3VO8 - chain A; structure by X-ray diffraction, 2.25 A resolution.

== Chain A ==
Name: Cell division protein FtsZ
From: Staphylococcus aureus
UniProt: P0A029 (FTSZ_STAAM); residues 1-390 here = UniProt positions 1-390
Sequence (392 residues; each row starts with the number of its first residue; numbers below 1 keep their minus sign (Gly-1 is residue -1)):
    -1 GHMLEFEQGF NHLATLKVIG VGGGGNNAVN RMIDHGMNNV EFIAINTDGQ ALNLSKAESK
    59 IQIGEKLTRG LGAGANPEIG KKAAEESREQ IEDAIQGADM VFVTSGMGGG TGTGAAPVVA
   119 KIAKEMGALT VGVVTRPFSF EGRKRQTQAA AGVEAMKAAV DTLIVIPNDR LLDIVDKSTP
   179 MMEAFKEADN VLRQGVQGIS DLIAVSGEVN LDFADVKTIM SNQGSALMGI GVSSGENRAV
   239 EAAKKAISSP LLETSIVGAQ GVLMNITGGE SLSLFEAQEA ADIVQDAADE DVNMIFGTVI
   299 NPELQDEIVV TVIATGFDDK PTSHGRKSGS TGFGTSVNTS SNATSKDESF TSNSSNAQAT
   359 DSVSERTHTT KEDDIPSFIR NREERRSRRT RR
Not modelled in the structure: -1 to 11, 317-390
Sequence notes: expression tag (-1 to 0)
Ion coordination: Ca2+: Leu200, Val203, Asn208, Leu209
Residues lining bound ligands: GDP (guanosine-5'-diphosphate): Gly20, Gly21, Gly22, Asn25, Arg29, Gly104, Met105, Gly106, Gly107, Gly108, Thr109, Gly110, Thr111, Thr133, Pro135, Phe136, Glu139, Arg143, Asn166, Leu169, Phe183, Ala186
Swiss-Prot annotation at these positions:
  - region: Asp371 to Arg380 (Interaction with FtsA)
  - binding site (GTP): Gly21 to Asn25, Arg29, Ala71 to Ala73, Gly108 to Gly110, Glu139, Arg143, Asn166, Asp187
What the authors report for this chain:
  - Ca2+ coordination: Leu200, Val203, Asn208, Leu209
  - binding site for GDP: Glu139, Phe183
  - conformationally variable residues (domain motion): Ile197 to Val203, Met226 to Gly227
  - mutagenesis - N208A: abolished catalytic activity

== Summary ==
Bound to chain A: GDP. Leu200, Val203, Asn208 and Leu209 coordinate Ca2+. Curated annotation (UniProt) lists
16 GTP-binding residues. From the paper: a binding site for GDP at Glu139 and Phe183; N208A abolishes
catalytic activity.
Chain A is Cell division protein FtsZ (Staphylococcus aureus); the structure, Staphylococcus aureus FtsZ
GDP-form, was determined by X-ray diffraction, deposited together with 3VO9, 3VOA, 3VOB and 3VPA.
